PDB entry 4OBH | X-ray diffraction, 1.85 A resolution | chains A and B of the 3 polymer chains in the assembly

[Chain A (and B)]
Molecule: HIV-1 Protease
Source organism: Human immunodeficiency virus type 1
Notes: EC 3.4.23.16; chain B of this document is another copy of the same molecule, construct and numbering; everything in this record applies to it too
UniProt: P03369 (POL_HV1A2); residues 1-99 here correspond to UniProt positions 491-589 (UniProt number = residue number + 490)
Chain sequence (99 residues; each row starts with the number of its first residue):
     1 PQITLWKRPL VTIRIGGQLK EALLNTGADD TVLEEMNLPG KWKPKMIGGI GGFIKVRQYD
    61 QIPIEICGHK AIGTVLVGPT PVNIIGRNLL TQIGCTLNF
Construct notes: engineered mutation Lys7 (Gln497 in P03369), Asn25 (Asp515 in P03369), Ile64 (Val554 in P03369)
Curated features (UniProtKB/Swiss-Prot):
  - region (Dimerization of protease): Pro1 to Leu5, Gly49 to Lys55, Asn88 to Phe99
  - site: Phe99 (Cleavage)
From the paper describing this entry:
  - mutagenesis - D25N: abolished catalytic activity (citing earlier work)

[Chain A / chain B interface]
Pairs across the interface (99):
  Pro1(A) - Leu97(B)
  Pro1(A) - Asn98(B)
  Pro1(A) - Phe99(B)  hydrogen bond (backbone-backbone)
  Gln2(A) - Thr96(B)  hydrogen bond
  Gln2(A) - Leu97(B)
  Gln2(A) - Asn98(B)  hydrogen bond
  Ile3(A) - Thr96(B)
  Ile3(A) - Leu97(B)  hydrogen bond (backbone-backbone)
  Ile3(A) - Phe99(B)  hydrophobic
  Leu5(A) - Thr26(B)
  Leu5(A) - Arg87(B)  hydrogen bond (backbone-side chain)
  Leu5(A) - Leu90(B)  hydrophobic
  Leu5(A) - Thr91(B)
  Leu5(A) - Cys95(B)
  Trp6(A) - Arg87(B)  hydrogen bond (backbone-side chain)
  Trp6(A) - Thr91(B)
  Lys7(A) - Arg87(B)  hydrogen bond (backbone-side chain)
  Arg8(A) - Asp29(B)  salt bridge
  Arg8(A) - Arg87(B)
  Pro9(A) - Thr26(B)
  Pro9(A) - Arg87(B)
  Pro9(A) - Leu97(B)  hydrophobic
  Leu23(A) - Gly27(B)
  Leu24(A) - Thr26(B)  hydrogen bond (backbone-side chain)
  Leu24(A) - Leu97(B)  hydrophobic
  Leu24(A) - Phe99(B)  hydrophobic
  Asn25(A) - Asn25(B)  hydrogen bond
  Asn25(A) - Thr26(B)
  Asn25(A) - Gly27(B)  hydrogen bond (side chain-backbone)
  Thr26(A) - Leu5(B)
  Thr26(A) - Pro9(B)
  Thr26(A) - Leu24(B)  hydrogen bond (side chain-backbone)
  Thr26(A) - Asn25(B)
  Thr26(A) - Thr26(B)  hydrogen bond (side chain-backbone)
  Thr26(A) - Leu97(B)
  Gly27(A) - Leu23(B)
  Gly27(A) - Asn25(B)
  Asp29(A) - Arg8(B)  salt bridge
  Gly49(A) - Ile50(B)
  Gly49(A) - Pro81(B)
  Ile50(A) - Gly48(B)
  Ile50(A) - Gly49(B)
  Ile50(A) - Ile50(B)  hydrogen bond (backbone-backbone)
  Ile50(A) - Gly52(B)
  Ile50(A) - Ile54(B)
  Ile50(A) - Thr80(B)
  Ile50(A) - Pro81(B)
  Gly51(A) - Ile50(B)  hydrogen bond (backbone-backbone)
  Gly51(A) - Gly51(B)
  Gly51(A) - Gly52(B)
  Gly52(A) - Ile50(B)
  Ile54(A) - Ile50(B)  hydrophobic
  Ile54(A) - Gly51(B)
  Cys67(A) - Phe99(B)  hydrophobic
  His69(A) - Phe99(B)
  Thr80(A) - Ile50(B)
  Pro81(A) - Gly49(B)
  Ile84(A) - Ile50(B)  hydrophobic
  Arg87(A) - Leu5(B)  hydrogen bond (side chain-backbone)
  Arg87(A) - Trp6(B)  hydrogen bond (side chain-backbone)
  Arg87(A) - Lys7(B)
  Arg87(A) - Arg8(B)
  Arg87(A) - Pro9(B)
  Leu90(A) - Leu5(B)  hydrophobic
  Thr91(A) - Leu5(B)
  Thr91(A) - Trp6(B)
  Ile93(A) - Phe99(B)
  Gly94(A) - Asn98(B)
  Gly94(A) - Phe99(B)
  Cys95(A) - Leu5(B)
  Cys95(A) - Leu97(B)  hydrophobic
  Cys95(A) - Asn98(B)
  Cys95(A) - Phe99(B)  hydrophobic
  Thr96(A) - Ile3(B)
  Thr96(A) - Thr96(B)
  Thr96(A) - Leu97(B)
  Thr96(A) - Asn98(B)  hydrogen bond (backbone-backbone)
  Leu97(A) - Pro1(B)
  Leu97(A) - Gln2(B)
  Leu97(A) - Ile3(B)  hydrogen bond (backbone-backbone)
  Leu97(A) - Leu24(B)  hydrophobic
  Leu97(A) - Thr26(B)
  Leu97(A) - Cys95(B)  hydrophobic
  Leu97(A) - Thr96(B)
  Leu97(A) - Leu97(B)  hydrophobic
  Asn98(A) - Pro1(B)
  Asn98(A) - Gln2(B)
  Asn98(A) - Gly94(B)
  Asn98(A) - Cys95(B)
  Asn98(A) - Thr96(B)  hydrogen bond (backbone-backbone)
  Asn98(A) - Asn98(B)  hydrogen bond
  Phe99(A) - Pro1(B)  hydrogen bond (backbone-backbone)
  Phe99(A) - Ile3(B)  hydrophobic
  Phe99(A) - Leu24(B)  hydrophobic
  Phe99(A) - Cys67(B)  hydrophobic
  Phe99(A) - His69(B)
  Phe99(A) - Ile93(B)
  Phe99(A) - Gly94(B)
  Phe99(A) - Cys95(B)  hydrophobic
Interface residues without a listed pair, chain A (37 interface residues in all): Thr4, Gly48, Phe53
Interface residues without a listed pair, chain B (39 interface residues in all): Thr4, Val32, Ile47, Ile84, Gln92

[In short]
37 residues of chain A face 39 of chain B across their interface, with 21 hydrogen bonds and 2 salt bridges.
Polar pairs include Arg8(A)-Asp29(B), Gln2(A)-Thr96(B) and Gln2(A)-Asn98(B). From the paper: D25N of chain A
abolishes catalytic activity.
Both chains are HIV-1 Protease (Human immunodeficiency virus type 1). Entry 4OBH (Crystal Structure of
Inactive HIV-1 Protease in Complex with the p1-p6 substrate variant (L449F)) was determined by X-ray
diffraction (same publication as 4OBD, 4OBF, 4OBG, 4OBJ and 4OBK).
